Entry 9NQU (electron microscopy, 3.16 A resolution); this record covers chains G and J of the 11 polymer chains in the assembly.

== Chain G ==
Name: Histone H2A type 1
Source organism: Homo sapiens
UniProtKB: P0C0S8 (H2A1_HUMAN); residues 1-129 here correspond to UniProt positions 2-130 (UniProt number = residue number + 1)
Sequence (129 residues; row label = number of the first residue in the row):
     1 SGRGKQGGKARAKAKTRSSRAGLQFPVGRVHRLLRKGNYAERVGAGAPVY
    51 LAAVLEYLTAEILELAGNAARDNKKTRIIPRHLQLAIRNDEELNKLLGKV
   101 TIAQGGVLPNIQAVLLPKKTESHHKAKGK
Unresolved in the structure: 1-11, 119-129
Curated features (UniProtKB/Swiss-Prot):
  - modified residue: Ser1 (N-acetylserine), Arg3 (Citrulline), Lys5 (N6-(2-hydroxyisobutyryl)lysine), Lys9 (N6-(2-hydroxyisobutyryl)lysine), Lys13 (N6-(beta-hydroxybutyryl)lysine), Lys36 (N6-(2-hydroxyisobutyryl)lysine), Lys74 (N6-(2-hydroxyisobutyryl)lysine), Lys75 (N6-(2-hydroxyisobutyryl)lysine), Lys95 (N6-(2-hydroxyisobutyryl)lysine), Lys99 (N6-glutaryllysine), Gln104 (N5-methylglutamine), Lys118 (N6-(2-hydroxyisobutyryl)lysine), Lys119 (N6-crotonyllysine), Thr120 (Phosphothreonine), Lys125 (N6-crotonyllysine)
  - cross-link (Glycyl lysine isopeptide (Lys-Gly)): Lys13 (interchain with G-Cter in ubiquitin), Lys15 (interchain with G-Cter in ubiquitin), Lys119 (interchain with G-Cter in ubiquitin)

== Chain J ==
Molecule: 185-nt DNA strand
Source organism: synthetic construct
Sequence (185 nucleotides; each row starts with the number of its first residue; numbers below 1 keep their minus sign (DA-92 is residue -92)):
   -92 ATCGCTGTTCAATACATGCACAGGATGTATATATCTGACACGTGCCTGGA
   -42 GACTAGGGAGTAATCCCCTTGGCGGTTAAAACGCGGGGGACAGCGCGTAC
     8 GTGCGTTTAAGCGGTGCTAGAGCTGTCTACGACCAATTGAGCGGCCTCGG
    58 CACCGGGATTCTCCAGGGCGGCCGCGTATAGGGAT

== Interface between chain G and chain J ==
Pairs across the interface (14):
  Ala12(G) - DG-42(J)  phosphate contact
  Ala12(G) - DA-41(J)  phosphate contact
  Lys13(G) - DG-42(J)  sugar contact
  Lys15(G) - DA-43(J)  hydrogen bond to the phosphate
  Lys15(G) - DG-42(J)  phosphate contact
  Thr16(G) - DA-43(J)  phosphate contact
  Arg17(G) - DA-43(J)  salt bridge to the phosphate
  Arg20(G) - DG-42(J)  salt bridge to the phosphate
  Gly28(G) - DA-43(J)  phosphate contact
  Arg29(G) - DG-44(J)  phosphate contact
  Arg32(G) - DG-45(J)  sugar contact
  Arg32(G) - DG-44(J)  salt bridge to the phosphate
  Arg42(G) - DG-35(J)  sugar contact
  Arg77(G) - DC-54(J)  sugar contact
Interface residues without a listed pair, chain G (13 interface residues in all): Ala14, Glu41
Interface residues without a listed pair, chain J (9 interface residues in all): DA-53, DA-34

== Summary ==
13 residues of chain G and 9 residues of chain J are in contact, with 1 hydrogen bond and 3 salt bridges.
Polar contacts include Lys15(G)-DA-43(J), Arg17(G)-DA-43(J) and Arg20(G)-DG-42(J).
Chain G is Histone H2A type 1 (Homo sapiens) and chain J is a 185-nt DNA strand (synthetic construct); the
structure, KDM6B-nucleosome structure stabilized by H3K27C-UNC8015 covalent conjugate, was determined by
electron microscopy.
